8G7B - chains B and C of the 5 polymer chains in the assembly; structure by electron microscopy, 3.20 A resolution.

# Chain B
Protein: Spike glycoprotein
From: Severe acute respiratory syndrome coronavirus 2
UniProtKB: P0DTC2 (SPIKE_SARS2); residues 14-1211 here = UniProt positions 14-1211
Sequence (1234 residues; numbered 14 to 1247; the number before each row is that of its first residue):
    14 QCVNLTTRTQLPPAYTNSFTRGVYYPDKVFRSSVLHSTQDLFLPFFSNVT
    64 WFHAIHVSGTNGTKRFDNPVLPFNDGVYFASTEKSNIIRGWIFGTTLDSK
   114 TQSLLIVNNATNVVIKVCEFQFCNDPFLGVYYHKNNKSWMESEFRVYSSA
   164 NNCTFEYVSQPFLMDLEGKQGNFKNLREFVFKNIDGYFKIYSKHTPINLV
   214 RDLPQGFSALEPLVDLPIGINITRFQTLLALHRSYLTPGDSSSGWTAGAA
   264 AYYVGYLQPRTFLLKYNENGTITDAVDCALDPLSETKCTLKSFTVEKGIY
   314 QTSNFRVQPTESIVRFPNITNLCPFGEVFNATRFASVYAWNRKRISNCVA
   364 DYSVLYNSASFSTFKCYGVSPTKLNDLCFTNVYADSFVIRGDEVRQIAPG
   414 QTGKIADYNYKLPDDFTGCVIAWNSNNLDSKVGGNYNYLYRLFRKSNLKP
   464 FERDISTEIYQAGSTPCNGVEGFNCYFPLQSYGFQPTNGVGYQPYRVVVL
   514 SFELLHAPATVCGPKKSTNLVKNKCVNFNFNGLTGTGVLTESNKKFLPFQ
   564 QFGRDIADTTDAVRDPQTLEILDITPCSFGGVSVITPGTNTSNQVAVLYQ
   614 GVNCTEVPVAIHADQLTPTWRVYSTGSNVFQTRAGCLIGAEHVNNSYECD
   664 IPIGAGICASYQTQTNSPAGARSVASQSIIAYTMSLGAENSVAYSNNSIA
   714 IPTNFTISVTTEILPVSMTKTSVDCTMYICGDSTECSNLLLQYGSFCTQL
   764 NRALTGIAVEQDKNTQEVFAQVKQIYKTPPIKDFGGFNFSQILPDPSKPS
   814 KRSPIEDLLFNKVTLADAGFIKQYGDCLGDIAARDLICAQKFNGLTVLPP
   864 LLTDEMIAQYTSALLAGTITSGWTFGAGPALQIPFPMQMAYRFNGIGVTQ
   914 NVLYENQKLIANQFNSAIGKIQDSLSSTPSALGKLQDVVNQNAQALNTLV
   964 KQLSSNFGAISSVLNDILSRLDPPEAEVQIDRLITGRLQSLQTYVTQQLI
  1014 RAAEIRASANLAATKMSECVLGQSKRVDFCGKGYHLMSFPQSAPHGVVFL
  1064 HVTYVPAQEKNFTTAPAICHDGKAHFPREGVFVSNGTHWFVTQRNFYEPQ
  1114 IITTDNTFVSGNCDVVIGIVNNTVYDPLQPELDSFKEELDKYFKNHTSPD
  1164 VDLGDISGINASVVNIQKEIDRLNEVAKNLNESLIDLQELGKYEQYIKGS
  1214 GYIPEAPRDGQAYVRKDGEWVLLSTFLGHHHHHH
Disordered / not traced: 181-183, 308-317, 593-1247
Differences from the reference sequence: conflict Gly614 (Asp in P0DTC2), Ala682 (Arg in P0DTC2), Gly683 (Arg in P0DTC2), Pro817 (Phe in P0DTC2), Pro892 (Ala in P0DTC2), Pro899 (Ala in P0DTC2), Pro942 (Ala in P0DTC2), Pro986 (Lys in P0DTC2), Pro987 (Val in P0DTC2); expression tag (1212-1247)
UniProt features mapped onto this chain:
  - region: Asn280 to Cys301 (Putative superantigen), Arg403 to Asp405 (Integrin-binding motif), Asn448 to Phe456 (Immunodominant HLA epitope recognized by the CD8+), Pro681, Ala684 (Putative superantigen), Ser816 to Tyr837 (Fusion peptide 1), Lys835 to Phe855 (Fusion peptide 2), Asp1163 to Glu1202 (Heptad repeat 2)
  - site (Cleavage): Arg685, Ser686, Arg815, Ser816
  - glycosylation: Asn17 (N-linked (GlcNAc...) (complex) asparagine), Asn61 (N-linked (GlcNAc...) (hybrid) asparagine), Asn74 (N-linked (GlcNAc...) (complex) asparagine), Asn122 (N-linked (GlcNAc...) (hybrid) asparagine), Asn149 (N-linked (GlcNAc...) (complex) asparagine), Asn165 (N-linked (GlcNAc...) (complex) asparagine), Asn234 (N-linked (GlcNAc...) (high mannose) asparagine), Asn282 (N-linked (GlcNAc...) (complex) asparagine), Thr323 (O-linked (GalNAc) threonine), Ser325 (O-linked (HexNAc...) serine), Asn331 (N-linked (GlcNAc...) (complex) asparagine), Asn343 (N-linked (GlcNAc...) (complex) asparagine), Asn603 (N-linked (GlcNAc...) (hybrid) asparagine), Asn616 (N-linked (GlcNAc...) (complex) asparagine), Asn657 (N-linked (GlcNAc...) (complex) asparagine), Thr676 (O-linked (GlcNAc...) threonine), Thr678 (O-linked (GlcNAc...) threonine), Asn709 (N-linked (GlcNAc...) (high mannose) asparagine), Asn717 (N-linked (GlcNAc...) (hybrid) asparagine), Asn801 (N-linked (GlcNAc...) (hybrid) asparagine) and 6 more in UniProt
  - natural variant: Leu18 (L18F: In strain: Beta/B.1.351, Gamma/P.1 and 1 more), Thr19 (T19I: In strain: Omicron/BQ.1.1, Omicron/XBB.1.5 and 1 more; T19R: In strain: Delta/B.1.617.2, Omicron/BA.2 and 4 more), Thr20 (T20N: In strain: Gamma/P.1), Leu24 to Ala27 (sequence variant, change not given here; In strain: Omicron/BA.2, Omicron/BA.2.12.1 and 6 more), Pro26 (P26S: In strain: Gamma/P.1), Gln52 (Q52H: In strain: Omicron/EG.5.1), Ala67 (A67V: In strain: Eta/B.1.525, Omicron/BA.1), His69 to Val70 (deletion: In strain: Alpha/B.1.1.7, Eta/B.1.525 and 5 more), Gly75 (G75V: In strain: Lambda/C.37), Thr76 (T76I: In strain: Lambda/C.37), Asp80 (D80A: In strain: Beta/B.1.351), Val83 (V83A: In strain: Omicron/XBB.1.5, Omicron/EG.5.1), 79 further natural variant entries in UniProt
  - mutagenesis: His69 to Val70 (Increased incorporation of cleaved spike into virions), Asn121 (N121Q: Partial loss of biliverdin affinity), Arg190 (R190K: Partial loss of biliverdin affinity), Asn234 (N234Q: Increased resistance to neutralizing antibodies), Asn331 (N331Q: Reduced viral infectivity), Asn343 (N343Q: Reduced viral infectivity), Leu452 (L452R: Increased resistance to neutralizing antibodies. Decreases HLA binding to NF9 epitope. Increased binding affinity to human ACE2), Tyr453 (Y453F: Decreased HLA binding to NF9 epitope. Increased binding affinity to human ACE2), Ala475 (A475V: Increased resistance to neutralizing antibodies), Val483 (V483A: Increased resistance to neutralizing antibodies), Glu484 (E484D: Increased replication in human TMEM106B overexpressing cells), Phe490 (F490L: Increased resistance to neutralizing antibodies and human covalescent sera neutralization), 11 further mutagenesis entries in UniProt
Disulfide bonds: Cys15-Cys136, Cys131-Cys166, Cys291-Cys301, Cys379-Cys432, Cys480-Cys488, Cys538-Cys590
Glycans and other covalent adducts: N-acetylglucosamine (NAG) linked to Asn165, Asn331, Asn343

# Chain C
Protein: Nanosota-3
From: Vicugna pacos
Sequence (138 residues; numbered -1 to 136; the number before each row is that of its first residue; numbers below 1 keep their minus sign (Met-1 is residue -1)):
    -1 MAQVQLQESGGGLVQAGGSLRLSCAASGSIFSPNTMGWFRQALGKQREMV
    49 AVISSIASTQYANFVKGRFTITRDNTKNTVHLQMNSLIPEDTAVYYCYAV
    99 DKSQDYWGQGTQVTVSSGGQHHHHHHGAYPYDVPDYAS
Disordered / not traced: -1 to 0, 116-136
Disulfide bonds: Cys22-Cys95

# Chain B / chain C interface
Pairs across the interface (22):
  Arg346(B) with Gln102(C), hydrogen bond; Asp103(C), hydrogen bond (side chain-backbone); Tyr104(C)
  Phe347(B) with Gln102(C)
  Ala348(B) with Gln102(C)
  Ser349(B) with Asp103(C), hydrogen bond
  Ala352(B) with Lys100(C); Ser101(C)
  Asn354(B) with Ser101(C); Gln102(C), hydrogen bond (side chain-backbone)
  Tyr449(B) with Gln44(C); Arg45(C)
  Asn450(B) with Arg45(C); Trp105(C)
  Ile468(B) with Val98(C), hydrophobic; Lys100(C)
  Thr470(B) with Gln58(C)
  Gly482(B) with Tyr59(C)
  Val483(B) with Tyr59(C)
  Glu484(B) with Asn61(C), hydrogen bond (backbone-side chain)
  Gly485(B) with Asn61(C)
  Phe490(B) with Met47(C), hydrophobic
Also at the interface, not in a pair above, chain B (18 interface residues in all): Trp353, Leu452, Ser494
Also at the interface, not in a pair above, chain C (16 interface residues in all): Val50, Ala60, Lys64

# Summary
18 residues of chain B and 16 residues of chain C are in contact; the contacts include 5 hydrogen bonds. Polar
contacts include Arg346(B)-Gln102(C), Arg346(B)-Asp103(C) and Ser349(B)-Asp103(C). Covalently linked
N-acetylglucosamine: at Asn165(B), Asn331(B) and Asn343(B). From UniProt: 23 mutagenesis sites on chain B.
Here chain B is Spike glycoprotein (Severe acute respiratory syndrome coronavirus 2) and chain C is Nanosota-3
(Vicugna pacos). Entry 8G7B (SARS-CoV-2 spike/Nb3 complex with 1 RBD up and 2 Nb3 (local refinement)) was
determined by electron microscopy.
